6B1U - chains A and B of the 3 polymer chains in the assembly; structure by X-ray diffraction, 2.77 A resolution.

Chain A:
Protein: 5'-AMP-activated protein kinase catalytic subunit alpha-2
From: Homo sapiens
Notes: EC 2.7.11.1, 2.7.11.27, 2.7.11.31
Reference sequence: P54646 (AAPK2_HUMAN); the construct has insertions or renumbered stretches relative to UniProt, so the offset changes along the chain: 2-374 = UniProt 2-374; 392-546 = UniProt 398-552
Amino-acid sequence (565 residues; row label = number of the first residue in the row; note: 17 numbers in that range are skipped by the numbering (no residue carries them; nothing is unmodelled there); a row labelled like 374A-374W holds insertion residues (374A, then the next letters in order); numbers below 1 keep their minus sign (Met-12 is residue -12)):
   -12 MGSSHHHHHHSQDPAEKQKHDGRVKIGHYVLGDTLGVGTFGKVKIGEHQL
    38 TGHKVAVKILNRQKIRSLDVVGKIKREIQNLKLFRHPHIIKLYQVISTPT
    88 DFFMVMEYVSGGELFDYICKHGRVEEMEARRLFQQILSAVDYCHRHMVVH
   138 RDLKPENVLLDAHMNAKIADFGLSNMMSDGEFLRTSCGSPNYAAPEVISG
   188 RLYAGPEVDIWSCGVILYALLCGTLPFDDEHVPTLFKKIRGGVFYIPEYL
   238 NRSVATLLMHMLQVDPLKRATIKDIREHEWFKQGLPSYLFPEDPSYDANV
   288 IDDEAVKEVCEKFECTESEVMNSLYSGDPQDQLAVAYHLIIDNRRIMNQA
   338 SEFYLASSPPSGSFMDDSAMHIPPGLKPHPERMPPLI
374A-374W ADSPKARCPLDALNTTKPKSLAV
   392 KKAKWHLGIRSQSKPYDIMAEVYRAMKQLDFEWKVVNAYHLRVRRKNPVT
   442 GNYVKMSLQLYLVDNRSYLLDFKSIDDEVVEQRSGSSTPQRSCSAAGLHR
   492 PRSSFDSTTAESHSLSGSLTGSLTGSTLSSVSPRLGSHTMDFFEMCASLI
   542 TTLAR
Not modelled in the structure: -12 to 7, 301-303, 313-316, 347-362, 374A-374W, 469-523, 545-546
Modified positions: Thr172 (phosphothreonine; TPO)
Differences from the reference sequence: initiating methionine (-12); expression tag (-11 to 1); conflict Gly271 (Asp in P54646)
Ligand contacts:
  - CG7 (5-{[6-chloro-5-(2'-hydroxy[1,1'-biphenyl]-4-yl)-1H-imidazo[4,5-b]pyridin-2-yl]oxy}-2-methylbenzoic acid): Val11, Leu18, Gly19, Val24, Gly28, Lys29, Lys31, Ile46, Asn48, Asp88, Phe90
  - staurosporine (STU): Leu22, Gly23, Val24, Gly25, Val30, Ala43, Lys45, Ile77, Met93, Glu94, Tyr95, Val96, Gly99, Glu100, Glu143, Asn144, Leu146, Ala156, Asp157
UniProt features mapped onto this chain:
  - active site: Asp139 (Proton acceptor)
  - binding site (ATP): Leu22 to Val30, Lys45
  - modified residue: Thr172 (Phosphothreonine), Thr258 (Phosphothreonine), Ser374C (Phosphoserine), Ser485 (Phosphoserine)

Chain B:
Protein: 5'-AMP-activated protein kinase subunit beta-1
From: Homo sapiens
Reference sequence: Q9Y478 (AAKB1_HUMAN); residues 1-270 here = UniProt positions 1-270
Amino-acid sequence (270 residues; row label = number of the first residue in the row):
     1 MGNTSSERAALERHGGHKTPRRDSSGGTKDGDRPKILMDSPEDADLFHSE
    51 EIKAPEKEEFLAWQHDLEVNDKAPAQARPTVFRWTGGGKEVYLSGSFNNW
   101 SKLPLTRSHNNFVAILDLPEGEHQYKFFVDGQWTHDPSEPIVTSQLGTVN
   151 NIIQVKKTDFEVFDALMVDSQKCSDVSELSSSPPGPYHQEPYVCKPEERF
   201 RAPPILPPHLLQVILNKDTGISCDPALLPEPNHVMLNHLYALSIKDGVMV
   251 LSATHRYKKKYVTTLLYKPI
Not modelled in the structure: 1-77, 176-184
Modified positions: Ser108 (phosphoserine; SEP)
Ligand contacts: CG7 (5-{[6-chloro-5-(2'-hydroxy[1,1'-biphenyl]-4-yl)-1H-imidazo[4,5-b]pyridin-2-yl]oxy}-2-methylbenzoic acid): Val81, Arg83, Thr106, Arg107, Ser108, Asn111, Val113, Ile115
UniProt features mapped onto this chain:
  - modified residue: Thr4 (Phosphothreonine), Ser5 (Phosphoserine), Ser6 (Phosphoserine), Thr19 (Phosphothreonine), Ser24 (Phosphoserine), Ser25 (Phosphoserine), Ser40 (Phosphoserine), Ser96 (Phosphoserine), Ser101 (Phosphoserine), Ser108 (Phosphoserine), Thr148 (Phosphothreonine), Ser182 (Phosphoserine)
  - lipidation: Gly2 (N-myristoyl glycine)
  - mutagenesis: Gly2 (G2A: Abolishes myristoylation and AMP-enhanced phosphorylation of PRKAA1 or PRKAA2)

How chain A and chain B interact:
Pairs across the interface (168; chain A residue first):
  Gly9(A) with Thr106(B)
  Val11(A) with Thr106(B); Val113(B); Ile115(B), hydrophobic
  Lys12(A) with Ile115(B)
  Thr21(A) with Ser108(B)
  Lys29(A) with Ser108(B); Asn111(B)
  Lys31(A) with Ser108(B)
  Asn48(A) with Arg83(B)
  Arg49(A) with Asp159(B), salt bridge; Ala165(B), hydrogen bond (side chain-backbone); Asp169(B), salt bridge
  Arg53(A) with Asp169(B), salt bridge; Cys173(B)
  Asp56(A) with Cys173(B)
  Val58(A) with Leu166(B); Asp169(B); Ser170(B); Cys173(B), hydrophobic
  Gln66(A) with Phe163(B)
  Lys69(A) with Phe163(B)
  Val82(A) with Val162(B)
  Ser84(A) with Asp159(B), hydrogen bond (side chain-backbone); Phe160(B); Glu161(B); Val162(B); Ala165(B)
  Thr85(A) with Pro79(B); Val81(B); Asp159(B), hydrogen bond (backbone-backbone)
  Pro86(A) with Pro79(B); Thr80(B); Asp159(B)
  Thr87(A) with Val81(B)
  Asp88(A) with Val81(B)
  Phe89(A) with Ala165(B), hydrophobic; Leu166(B), hydrophobic
  Phe90(A) with Val81(B), hydrophobic
  Met164(A) with His233(B)
  Ser165(A) with His233(B)
  Asp166(A) with His233(B); Leu236(B); Asn237(B); Arg256(B), salt bridge
  Gly167(A) with His233(B), hydrogen bond (backbone-backbone); Val234(B); Leu236(B); His238(B), hydrogen bond (backbone-side chain)
  Glu168(A) with Val234(B)
  Phe169(A) with Pro207(B), hydrophobic; His209(B); Leu210(B), hydrophobic; Val234(B), hydrophobic
  Arg171(A) with Pro204(B)
  Arg188(A) with Pro208(B)
  Ala191(A) with His209(B)
  Glu194(A) with His209(B), salt bridge
  Leu254(A) with Pro208(B); His209(B); Gln212(B)
  Glu339(A) with Ser222(B); Leu227(B)
  Phe340(A) with Leu227(B)
  Tyr341(A) with Leu227(B); Lys260(B)
  Leu342(A) with Leu227(B); Leu228(B); Pro229(B); Glu230(B)
  Ala343(A) with Leu227(B); Leu228(B), hydrogen bond (backbone-backbone)
  Ser344(A) with Thr219(B); Cys223(B)
  Pro346(A) with Asp218(B)
  Lys364(A) with Ser222(B)
  Pro365(A) with Ile221(B), hydrophobic
  His366(A) with Ile221(B), hydrogen bond (backbone-backbone); Ser222(B); Cys223(B); Asp224(B)
  Glu368(A) with Pro225(B)
  Arg369(A) with Thr219(B); Gly220(B), hydrogen bond (side chain-backbone); Ile221(B); Cys223(B), hydrogen bond (side chain-backbone); Pro225(B)
  Ala394(A) with Leu242(B), hydrophobic
  Lys395(A) with Asn216(B), hydrogen bond (side chain-backbone); Leu242(B)
  Trp396(A) with Val213(B), hydrophobic; Leu215(B); Asn216(B), hydrogen bond (backbone-side chain); Tyr240(B); Ala241(B); Leu242(B); Val250(B), hydrophobic; Ser252(B); Leu265(B), hydrophobic
  His397(A) with Tyr240(B); Ala241(B), hydrogen bond (backbone-backbone); Leu242(B); Ser243(B)
  Leu398(A) with Leu206(B), hydrophobic; Leu210(B), hydrophobic; Leu239(B); Tyr240(B)
  Gly399(A) with Leu239(B), hydrogen bond (backbone-backbone)
  Arg401(A) with Leu211(B)
  Tyr414(A) with Pro191(B), hydrophobic; Tyr192(B)
  Glu423(A) with Tyr187(B); His188(B)
  Trp424(A) with Tyr187(B); His188(B), hydrogen bond (backbone-backbone); Gln189(B); Glu190(B), hydrogen bond (side chain-backbone); Pro191(B)
  Lys425(A) with Gly185(B); Tyr187(B)
  Val426(A) with Tyr192(B), hydrophobic
  Ala429(A) with Tyr192(B), hydrophobic
  Tyr430(A) with Arg201(B), hydrogen bond (side chain-backbone); Ala202(B); Pro203(B), hydrophobic
  Arg433(A) with Tyr187(B), hydrogen bond
  Arg435(A) with Tyr187(B)
  Lys446(A) with Tyr187(B)
  Gln450(A) with Pro204(B)
  Leu451(A) with Pro203(B); Pro204(B)
  Tyr452(A) with Pro204(B); Ile205(B); Leu206(B), hydrophobic; Pro207(B)
  Leu453(A) with Pro203(B); Pro204(B), hydrogen bond (backbone-backbone); Ile205(B); Leu206(B), hydrogen bond (backbone-backbone)
  Tyr459(A) with Pro203(B), hydrophobic
  Leu460(A) with Leu206(B), hydrophobic
  Asp462(A) with His238(B), salt bridge
  Phe463(A) with Asn237(B); His238(B); Leu239(B), hydrogen bond (backbone-backbone)
  Lys464(A) with Asn237(B); His238(B)
  Ser465(A) with Asn237(B), hydrogen bond (backbone-backbone); His255(B), hydrogen bond
  Asp467(A) with Asn237(B)
  Thr530(A) with His255(B); Thr264(B)
  Met531(A) with Leu266(B), hydrophobic
  Phe533(A) with Asn237(B); Leu239(B), hydrophobic
  Phe534(A) with Leu239(B), hydrophobic; Leu251(B); Ser252(B); Ala253(B); Thr264(B); Leu266(B), hydrophobic
  Cys537(A) with Leu239(B), hydrophobic
  Ala538(A) with Met249(B), hydrophobic; Lys268(B)
  Ile541(A) with Leu239(B), hydrophobic; Met249(B), hydrophobic; Leu251(B), hydrophobic
  Thr542(A) with Ile270(B)
Also at the interface, not in a pair above, chain A (90 interface residues in all): Ile13, Ile61, Lys62, Ile65, Ile83, Leu189, Pro253, Ser345, Pro406, Phe422
Also at the interface, not in a pair above, chain B (80 interface residues in all): Ala114, Val155, Lys172, Pro186

In short:
Chain A and chain B form an interface of 90 and 80 residues respectively; the contacts include 22 hydrogen
bonds and 6 salt bridges. Among the polar pairs are Arg49(A)-Asp159(B), Arg49(A)-Asp169(B) and
Arg53(A)-Asp169(B). Compound CG7 is bound between chain A and chain B.
Chain A is 5'-AMP-activated protein kinase catalytic subunit alpha-2 and chain B is 5'-AMP-activated protein
kinase subunit beta-1, both from Homo sapiens; the structure, Structure of full-length human AMPK (a2b1g1) in
complex with a small molecule activator SC4, was determined by X-ray diffraction (same publication as 6B2E).
